PDB entry 6WGC | electron microscopy, 4.30 A resolution (low resolution: residue-level contacts below are approximate; hydrogen-bond / salt-bridge calls are withheld) | chains B and C of the 11 polymer chains in the assembly

# Chain B
Protein: Origin recognition complex subunit 2
From: Saccharomyces cerevisiae
UniProt: P32833 (ORC2_YEAST); residue numbers follow UniProt; this construct covers 1-620
Chain sequence (620 residues; numbered 1 to 620; the number before each row is that of its first residue):
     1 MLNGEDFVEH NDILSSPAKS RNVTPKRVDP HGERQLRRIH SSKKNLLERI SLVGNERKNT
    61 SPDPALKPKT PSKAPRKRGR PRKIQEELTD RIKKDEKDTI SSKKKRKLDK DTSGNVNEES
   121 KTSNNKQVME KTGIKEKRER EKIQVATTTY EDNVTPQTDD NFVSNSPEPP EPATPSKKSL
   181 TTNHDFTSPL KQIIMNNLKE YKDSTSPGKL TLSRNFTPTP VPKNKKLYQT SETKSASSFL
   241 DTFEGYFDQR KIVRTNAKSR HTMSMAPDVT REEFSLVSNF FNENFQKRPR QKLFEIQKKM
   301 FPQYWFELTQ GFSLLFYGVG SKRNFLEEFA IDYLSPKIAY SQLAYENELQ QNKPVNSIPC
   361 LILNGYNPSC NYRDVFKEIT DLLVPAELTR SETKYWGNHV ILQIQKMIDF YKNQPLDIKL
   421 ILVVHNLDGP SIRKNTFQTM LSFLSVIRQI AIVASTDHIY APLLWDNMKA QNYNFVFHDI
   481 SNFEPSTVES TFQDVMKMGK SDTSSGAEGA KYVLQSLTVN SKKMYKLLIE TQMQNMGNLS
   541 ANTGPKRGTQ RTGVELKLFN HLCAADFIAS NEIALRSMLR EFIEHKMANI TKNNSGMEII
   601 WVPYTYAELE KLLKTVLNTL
Not modelled in the structure: 1-257, 344-354, 395-396, 499-505, 536-546, 593-596, 619-620
UniProt features mapped onto this chain:
  - modified residue: T60 (Phosphothreonine), T187 (Phosphothreonine), S188 (Phosphoserine)

# Chain C
Protein: Origin recognition complex subunit 3
From: Saccharomyces cerevisiae
UniProt: P54790 (ORC3_YEAST); residue numbers follow UniProt; this construct covers 1-616
Chain sequence (616 residues; numbered 1 to 616; the number before each row is that of its first residue):
     1 MSDLNQSKKM NVSEFADAQR SHYTVYPSLP QSNKNDKHIP FVKLLSGKES EVNVEKRWEL
    61 YHQLHSHFHD QVDHIIDNIE ADLKAEISDL LYSETTQKRR CFNTIFLLGS DSTTKIELKD
   121 ESSRYNVLIE LTPKESPNVR MMLRRSMYKL YSAADAEEHP TIKYEDINDE DGDFTEQNND
   181 VSYDLSLVEN FKRLFGKDLA MVFNFKDVDS INFNTLDNFI ILLKSAFKYD HVKISLIFNI
   241 NTNLSNIEKN LRQSTIRLLK RNYHKLDVSS NKGFKYGNQI FQSFLDTVDG KLNLSDRFVE
   301 FILSKMANNT NHNLQLLTKM LDYSLMSYFF QNAFSVFIDP VNVDFLNDDY LKILSRCPTF
   361 MFFVEGLIKQ HAPADEILSL LTNKNRGLEE FFVEFLVREN PINGHAKFVA RFLEEELNIT
   421 NFNLIELYHN LLIGKLDSYL DRWSACKEYK DRLHFEPIDT IFQELFTLDN RSGLLTQSIF
   481 PSYKSNIEDN LLSWEQVLPS LDKENYDTLS GDLDKIMAPV LGQLFKLYRE ANMTINIYDF
   541 YIAFRETLPK EEILNFIRKD PSNTKLLELA ETPDAFDKVA LILFMQAIFA FENMGLIKFQ
   601 STKSYDLVEK CVWRGI
Not modelled in the structure: 1-15, 28-54, 160-179, 500-508, 616
UniProt features mapped onto this chain:
  - modified residue: S2 (N-acetylserine)

# Chain B / chain C interface
Contacting residue pairs - 133 pairs, chain B then chain C:
  R260(B) with N536(C); D606(C); L607(C)
  H261(B) with N536(C); Y538(C); D539(C)
  T262(B) with Y538(C)
  M263(B) with I537(C)
  M265(B) with Y538(C)
  A266(B) with Y538(C); L581(C)
  P267(B) with Y538(C); L581(C)
  D268(B) with K578(C)
  V269(B) with I582(C)
  E273(B) with L569(C); K578(C)
  F274(B) with I582(C); Q586(C)
  V277(B) with V579(C); I582(C)
  S278(B) with I582(C)
  F280(B) with F556(C); D560(C); L566(C)
  F281(B) with F556(C); V579(C); L583(C)
  N284(B) with S510(C); F556(C)
  F285(B) with S510(C); L513(C); D514(C); M517(C); A518(C); P519(C)
  Q286(B) with D514(C); M517(C); P519(C)
  R288(B) with P499(C); K515(C)
  P289(B) with L498(C); P499(C)
  K292(B) with P499(C)
  L293(B) with V497(C)
  Q303(B) with F330(C)
  W305(B) with E55(C)
  F306(B) with Y61(C); M326(C); F330(C)
  E307(B) with M326(C)
  Q310(B) with Y61(C); H65(C); M326(C)
  Y317(B) with Q477(C); Y483(C); N486(C)
  G318(B) with I487(C)
  V319(B) with I487(C); L491(C); M594(C)
  G320(B) with M594(C)
  R323(B) with A18(C)
  I331(B) with V25(C); P27(C)
  S335(B) with P27(C)
  N356(B) with Y26(C)
  S357(B) with P27(C)
  I358(B) with P27(C)
  P359(B) with V25(C); Y26(C)
  C360(B) with T24(C); V25(C)
  L361(B) with T24(C)
  I362(B) with H22(C); Y23(C)
  L363(B) with H22(C)
  N364(B) with A18(C); R20(C); H22(C); Y23(C)
  Y366(B) with A18(C)
  N367(B) with Q19(C); S21(C)
  C370(B) with S21(C)
  V375(B) with H22(C)
  E378(B) with H22(C)
  K394(B) with Y148(C)
  G397(B) with R145(C)
  D428(B) with N593(C)
  T456(B) with Y483(C)
  D457(B) with N593(C); M594(C)
  H458(B) with Y483(C); N593(C); M594(C); G595(C)
  I459(B) with Y483(C); I487(C); M594(C)
  A461(B) with Y483(C)
  N467(B) with N309(C); H312(C)
  M468(B) with D111(C); T113(C); H312(C)
  Q471(B) with H312(C); Q315(C)
  N474(B) with Q315(C); K319(C)
  F475(B) with K319(C)
  V476(B) with S478(C); I479(C)
  F477(B) with S478(C); I479(C); P481(C)
  D479(B) with N490(C)
  S481(B) with N490(C); V497(C)
  F483(B) with N490(C); L491(C); V497(C); L498(C)
  V488(B) with A18(C)
  S490(B) with Q586(C); F589(C)
  T491(B) with Q19(C)
  Q493(B) with F589(C)
  D494(B) with F589(C)
  V495(B) with M585(C); F589(C)
  M496(B) with Y605(C)
  K497(B) with M585(C)
Interface residues without a listed pair, chain B (87 interface residues in all): R290, P302, F312, S369, D374, N398, T436, Y460, P462, A470, E484, P485, M498
Interface residues without a listed pair, chain C (80 interface residues in all): W58, K134, E135, S152, Y323, K484, W494, V520, L521, I557, F584, E592, L596, F599, C611, V612

# In short
87 residues of chain B and 80 residues of chain C are in contact.
Chain B is Origin recognition complex subunit 2 and chain C is Origin recognition complex subunit 3, both from
Saccharomyces cerevisiae; the structure, Atomic model of semi-attached mutant OCCM-DNA complex
(ORC-Cdc6-Cdt1-Mcm2-7 with Mcm6 WHD truncation), was determined by electron microscopy, deposited together
with 6WGF, 6WGG and 6WGI.
